Entry 6R6B (electron microscopy, 3.50 A resolution); this record covers chains A and F of the 10 polymer chains in the assembly.

== Chain A ==
Molecule: Surface presentation of antigens protein SpaP
Organism: Shigella flexneri
UniProt: P0A1L3 (SPAP_SHIFL); residue numbers follow UniProt; this construct covers 1-216
Sequence (216 residues; each row starts with the number of its first residue):
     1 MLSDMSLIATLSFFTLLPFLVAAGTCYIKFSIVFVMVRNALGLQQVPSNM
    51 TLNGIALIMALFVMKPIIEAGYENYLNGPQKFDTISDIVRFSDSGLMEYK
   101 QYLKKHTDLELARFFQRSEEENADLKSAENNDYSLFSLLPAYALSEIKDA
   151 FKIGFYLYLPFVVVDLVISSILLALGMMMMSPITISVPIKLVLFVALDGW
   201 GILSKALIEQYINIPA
Unresolved in the structure: 1-10, 118-131, 214-216

== Chain F ==
Molecule: Surface presentation of antigens protein SpaR
Organism: Shigella flexneri
UniProt: P0A1M6 (SPAR_SHIFL); residues 1-256 here = UniProt positions 1-256
Sequence (295 residues; row label = number of the first residue in the row):
     1 MDISSWFESIHVFLILLNGVFFRLAPLFFFLPFLNNGIISPSIRIPVIFL
    51 VASGLITSGKVDIGSSVFEHVYFLMFKEIIVGLLLSFCLSLPFWIFHAVG
   101 SIIDNQRGATLSSSIDPANGVDTSELAKFFNLFSAVVFLYSGGMVFILES
   151 IQLSYNICPLFSQCSFRISNILTFLTLLASQAVILASPVMIVLLLSEVLL
   201 GVLSRFAPQMNAFSVSLTIKSLLAIFIIFICSSTIYFSKVQFFLGEHKFF
   251 TNLFVRENLYFQGQFGSWSHPQFEKGGGSGGGSGGGSWSHPQFEK
Unresolved in the structure: 1-9, 255-295
Differences from the reference sequence: expression tag (257-295)
Curated features (UniProtKB/Swiss-Prot):
  - natural variant: Ile168 (I168V: In plasmid pMYSH6000, plasmid pCP301 and plasmid pINV_F6_M1382)

== How chain A and chain F interact ==
Residue-residue contacts (72; chain A residue first):
  Leu16(A) - Ile45(F)  hydrophobic
  Phe19(A) - Ser42(F)
  Phe19(A) - Pro46(F)
  Leu20(A) - Pro46(F)  hydrophobic
  Leu20(A) - Leu50(F)  hydrophobic
  Ala23(A) - Pro46(F)  hydrophobic
  Ala23(A) - Leu50(F)  hydrophobic
  Tyr27(A) - Ser42(F)  hydrogen bond
  Tyr27(A) - Ile43(F)  hydrophobic
  Ile28(A) - Ile43(F)  hydrophobic
  Ser31(A) - Ile43(F)
  Ile32(A) - Ile38(F)
  Ile32(A) - Ile39(F)  hydrophobic
  Val35(A) - Gly37(F)
  Val35(A) - Ile38(F)
  Met36(A) - Leu132(F)  hydrophobic
  Asn39(A) - Gly37(F)  hydrogen bond (side chain-backbone)
  Asn39(A) - Ile38(F)
  Asn49(A) - Ser40(F)
  Asn49(A) - Pro41(F)
  Asn53(A) - Ser40(F)  hydrogen bond
  Glu110(A) - Val145(F)
  Leu111(A) - Met144(F)  hydrophobic
  Phe114(A) - Lys60(F)
  Phe114(A) - Leu148(F)  hydrophobic
  Phe114(A) - Glu149(F)
  Phe115(A) - Gly54(F)
  Phe115(A) - Leu148(F)  hydrophobic
  Gln116(A) - Ser58(F)
  Arg117(A) - Thr57(F)
  Pro140(A) - Leu50(F)
  Pro140(A) - Val51(F)  hydrophobic
  Pro140(A) - Gly54(F)
  Leu144(A) - Val51(F)  hydrophobic
  Leu144(A) - Met144(F)  hydrophobic
  Leu144(A) - Leu148(F)  hydrophobic
  Ile147(A) - Val47(F)  hydrophobic
  Lys148(A) - Leu139(F)
  Phe151(A) - Phe33(F)  hydrophobic
  Phe151(A) - Ile38(F)  hydrophobic
  Phe151(A) - Leu132(F)  hydrophobic
  Phe151(A) - Ala135(F)  hydrophobic
  Phe151(A) - Val136(F)  hydrophobic
  Lys152(A) - Leu139(F)
  Lys152(A) - Tyr140(F)
  Phe155(A) - Leu132(F)  hydrophobic
  Phe155(A) - Phe133(F)  hydrophobic
  Phe155(A) - Val136(F)  hydrophobic
  Tyr156(A) - Tyr140(F)
  Tyr158(A) - Lys128(F)
  Tyr158(A) - Phe129(F)
  Tyr158(A) - Leu132(F)  hydrophobic
  Val162(A) - Phe129(F)  hydrophobic
  Asp165(A) - Glu125(F)
  Leu166(A) - Arg107(F)
  Leu166(A) - Glu125(F)
  Leu166(A) - Leu126(F)  hydrophobic
  Ser169(A) - Arg107(F)
  Ser169(A) - Glu125(F)  hydrogen bond
  Ser170(A) - Ser221(F)  hydrogen bond
  Ser170(A) - Ile225(F)
  Leu173(A) - Arg107(F)
  Leu173(A) - Gly108(F)
  Ala174(A) - Thr218(F)
  Met178(A) - Gly108(F)
  Met178(A) - Leu111(F)  hydrophobic
  Met178(A) - Ser112(F)
  Met178(A) - Phe213(F)  hydrophobic
  Met179(A) - Ser112(F)
  Met179(A) - Asp116(F)
  Met179(A) - Asn119(F)
  Ser181(A) - Val121(F)
Also at the interface, not in a pair above, chain A (42 interface residues in all): Ile85, Leu139, Ala143, Gly176
Also at the interface, not in a pair above, chain F (48 interface residues in all): Ile10, Leu34, Phe49, Leu55, Ala109, Leu217

== Summary ==
Chain A and chain F form an interface of 42 and 48 residues respectively; the contacts include 5 hydrogen
bonds. Polar pairs include Tyr27(A)-Ser42(F), Asn39(A)-Gly37(F) and Asn53(A)-Ser40(F).
Chain A is Surface presentation of antigens protein SpaP and chain F is Surface presentation of antigens
protein SpaR, both from Shigella flexneri; the structure, Structure of the core Shigella flexneri type III
secretion system export gate complex SctRST (Spa24/Spa9/Spa29), was determined by electron microscopy (same
publication as 6R69).
